PDB entry 8RYP | X-ray diffraction, 1.81 A resolution | chains D and E of the 5 polymer chains in the assembly

Chain D:
Name: TCR alpha
Organism: Homo sapiens
Chain sequence (200 residues; row label = number of the first residue in the row):
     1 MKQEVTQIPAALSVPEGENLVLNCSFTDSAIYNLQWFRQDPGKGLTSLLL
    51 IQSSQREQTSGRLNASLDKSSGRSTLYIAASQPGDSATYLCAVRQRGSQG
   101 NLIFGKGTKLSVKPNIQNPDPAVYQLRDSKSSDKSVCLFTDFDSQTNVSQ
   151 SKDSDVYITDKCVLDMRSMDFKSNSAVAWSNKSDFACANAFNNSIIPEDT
Unresolved in the structure: 131-132, 193-200
Disulfides: Cys-24/Cys-91, Cys-137/Cys-187

Chain E:
Name: TCR beta
Organism: Homo sapiens
Chain sequence (244 residues; each row starts with the number of its first residue):
     1 MDSGVTQTPKHLITATGQRVTLRCSPRSGDLSVYWYQQSLDQGLQFLIQY
    51 YNGEERAKGNILERFSAQQFPDLHSELNLSSLELGDSALYFCASSPGGGH
   101 NEQFFGPGTRLTVLEDLKNVFPPEVAVFEPSEAEISHTQKATLVCLATGF
   151 YPDHVELSWWVNGKEVHSGVCTDPQPLKEQPALNDSRYALSSRLRVSATF
   201 WQDPRNHFRCQVQFYGLSENDEWTQDRAKPVTQIVSAEAWGRAD
Unresolved in the structure: 1-3, 218-219, 224-225
Disulfides: Cys-24/Cys-92, Cys-145/Cys-210

Interface between chain D and chain E:
Cross-chain cystine bridges: Cys-162(D)/Cys-171(E)
Contacting residue pairs (97):
  Asn-33(D) with His-100(E), hydrogen bond (side chain-backbone)
  Gln-35(D) with Asn-101(E)
  Phe-37(D) with Phe-105(E), hydrophobic
  Gln-39(D) with Gln-38(E), hydrogen bond; Phe-91(E)
  Gly-42(D) with Pro-107(E)
  Gly-44(D) with Phe-91(E); Gly-106(E)
  Leu-45(D) with Leu-44(E), hydrophobic; Phe-105(E)
  Leu-50(D) with Asn-101(E)
  Gln-52(D) with Asn-101(E), hydrogen bond
  Leu-90(D) with Leu-44(E), hydrophobic
  Arg-94(D) with Gly-99(E), hydrogen bond (side chain-backbone); His-100(E), hydrogen bond (side chain-backbone); Asn-101(E); Gln-103(E)
  Ser-98(D) with His-100(E), hydrogen bond (backbone-side chain)
  Gln-99(D) with Tyr-34(E), hydrogen bond (backbone-side chain); Gln-49(E), hydrogen bond (backbone-side chain); Arg-56(E); Gly-98(E); His-100(E)
  Gly-100(D) with Tyr-34(E); Gly-99(E); His-100(E), hydrogen bond (backbone-side chain); Gln-103(E), hydrogen bond (backbone-side chain)
  Asn-101(D) with Tyr-34(E); Tyr-36(E); Phe-46(E); Gln-49(E)
  Leu-102(D) with Tyr-36(E), hydrogen bond (backbone-side chain); Gln-103(E)
  Phe-104(D) with Tyr-36(E), hydrophobic; Leu-44(E), hydrophobic; Phe-105(E), hydrophobic
  Lys-106(D) with Gln-42(E), hydrogen bond (side chain-backbone)
  Asp-120(D) with His-137(E), salt bridge
  Tyr-124(D) with Ser-131(E); Ala-133(E); Glu-134(E); His-137(E); Thr-138(E)
  Gln-125(D) with Ser-131(E)
  Leu-126(D) with Phe-128(E); Glu-129(E); Thr-142(E); Val-144(E), hydrophobic
  Arg-127(D) with Phe-128(E); Glu-129(E), hydrogen bond (backbone-backbone)
  Asp-128(D) with Val-127(E); Phe-128(E)
  Ser-129(D) with Val-127(E), hydrogen bond (backbone-backbone); Glu-129(E), hydrogen bond; Glu-238(E); Ala-239(E)
  Lys-134(D) with Ala-126(E); Phe-128(E)
  Ser-135(D) with Phe-128(E)
  Val-136(D) with Phe-128(E), hydrophobic
  Leu-138(D) with Thr-142(E)
  Thr-140(D) with Arg-195(E)
  Asp-141(D) with Thr-138(E); Arg-195(E), salt bridge
  Tyr-157(D) with Leu-177(E), hydrophobic; Glu-179(E), hydrogen bond (side chain-backbone)
  Ile-158(D) with Leu-177(E)
  Thr-159(D) with Asp-173(E); Ser-191(E); Arg-193(E)
  Asp-160(D) with Pro-174(E); Arg-193(E)
  Cys-162(D) with Cys-171(E), disulfide; Thr-172(E); Arg-193(E)
  Val-163(D) with Cys-171(E)
  Leu-164(D) with Gly-169(E); Val-170(E); Cys-171(E), hydrophobic; Arg-195(E)
  Asp-165(D) with Ser-168(E); Gly-169(E), hydrogen bond (backbone-backbone)
  Met-166(D) with Lys-140(E); Ser-168(E); Gly-169(E); Arg-195(E)
  Arg-167(D) with Ser-168(E), hydrogen bond (backbone-side chain)
  Phe-171(D) with Lys-140(E); Arg-195(E)
  Ser-173(D) with Arg-195(E), hydrogen bond
  Ser-175(D) with Arg-193(E), hydrogen bond
  Ala-176(D) with Arg-193(E)
  Val-177(D) with Val-144(E), hydrophobic; Ser-191(E); Arg-193(E)
  Trp-179(D) with Leu-146(E), hydrophobic; Ala-189(E), hydrophobic
Also at the interface, not in a pair above, chain D (51 interface residues in all): Tyr-32, Lys-43, Lys-130, Met-169
Also at the interface, not in a pair above, chain E (53 interface residues in all): Gly-43, Gln-45, Ala-57, Leu-89, Glu-102, Pro-130, Lys-178, Gln-180

Overview:
The interface between chain D and chain E involves 51 residues on one side and 53 on the other, with 1
disulfide bond, 20 hydrogen bonds and 2 salt bridges. Polar pairs include Asp-120(D)/His-137(E),
Asp-141(D)/Arg-195(E) and Asn-33(D)/His-100(E).
Here chain D is TCR alpha and chain E is TCR beta, both from Homo sapiens. Entry 8RYP (Structure of S8 TCR in
complex with HLA-A*03:01 bound to ELFSYLIEK peptide) was determined by X-ray diffraction, deposited together
with 8RYM, 8RYN, 8RYO and 8RYQ.
